PDB entry 6MKZ | X-ray diffraction, 2.65 A resolution | chains B and C of the 4 polymer chains in the assembly

== Chain B ==
Name: Tumor necrosis factor receptor superfamily member 9
From: Mus musculus
UniProt: P20334 (TNR9_MOUSE); residue numbers follow UniProt; this construct covers 24-160
Sequence (139 residues; row label = number of the first residue in the row):
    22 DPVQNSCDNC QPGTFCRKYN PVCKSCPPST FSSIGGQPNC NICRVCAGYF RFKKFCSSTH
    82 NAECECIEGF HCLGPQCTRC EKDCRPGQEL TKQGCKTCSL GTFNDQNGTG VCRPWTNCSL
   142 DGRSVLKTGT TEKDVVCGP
Disordered / not traced: 137-150, 156-160
Sequence notes: expression tag (22-23)
UniProt features mapped onto this chain:
  - glycosylation (N-linked (GlcNAc...) asparagine): Asn128, Asn138
Disulfide bonds: Cys28-Cys37, Cys31-Cys44, Cys47-Cys61, Cys64-Cys77, Cys67-Cys85, Cys87-Cys101, Cys93-Cys98, Cys105-Cys116, Cys119-Cys133
From the paper describing this entry:
  - mutagenesis - S50A, N60A, Y70A: unchanged binding to Tumor necrosis factor ligand superfamily member 9 (chain C)

== Chain C ==
Name: Tumor necrosis factor ligand superfamily member 9
From: Mus musculus
UniProt: P41274 (TNFL9_MOUSE); numbering as in UniProt (aligned over 139-309)
Sequence (171 residues; numbered 139 to 309; the number before each row is that of its first residue):
   139 NTTQQGSPVF AKLLAKNQAS LCNTTLNWHS QDGAGSSYLS QGLRYEEDKK ELVVDSPGLY
   199 YVFLELKLSP TFTNTGHKVQ GWVSLVLQAK PQVDDFDNLA LTVELFPCSM ENKLVDRSWS
   259 QLLLLKAGHR LSVGLRAYLH GAQDAYRDWE LSYPNTTSFG LFLVKPDNPW E
Disordered / not traced: 139-144, 212-214, 307-309
UniProt features mapped onto this chain:
  - glycosylation (N-linked (GlcNAc...) asparagine): Asn139, Asn161, Asn293
Glycans and other covalent adducts: glycan linked to Asn161
From the paper describing this entry:
  - specificity-determining residues: Tyr291 (proposed by the authors, not directly observed)
  - post-translational modification sites: Asn293 (proposed by the authors, not directly observed)

== Chain B / chain C interface ==
Residue-residue contacts - 48 pairs, chain B then chain C:
  Phe36(B) - Asp170(C)
  Phe36(B) - Gly171(C)
  Arg38(B) - Asp170(C)  salt bridge
  Arg38(B) - Gly171(C)
  Lys45(B) - Asp170(C)  salt bridge
  Pro48(B) - Gln169(C)
  Pro48(B) - Asp170(C)
  Pro48(B) - Gly171(C)
  Pro48(B) - Ala172(C)
  Pro49(B) - Lys154(C)
  Pro49(B) - His167(C)
  Pro49(B) - Gln169(C)
  Ser50(B) - Lys154(C)
  Ser50(B) - Asn155(C)  hydrogen bond
  Ser50(B) - His167(C)
  Thr51(B) - His167(C)
  Thr51(B) - Ala172(C)
  Asn60(B) - Gly171(C)
  Asn60(B) - Gly173(C)  hydrogen bond (side chain-backbone)
  Cys61(B) - Gly171(C)  hydrogen bond (backbone-backbone)
  Cys61(B) - Gly173(C)  hydrogen bond (backbone-backbone)
  Ile63(B) - Leu152(C)  hydrophobic
  Ile63(B) - His167(C)
  Ile63(B) - Ala172(C)
  Ile63(B) - Gly173(C)
  Ile63(B) - Tyr291(C)  hydrogen bond (backbone-side chain)
  Cys64(B) - Tyr291(C)
  Arg65(B) - Tyr291(C)
  Val66(B) - Asn155(C)
  Gly69(B) - Arg285(C)
  Tyr70(B) - Thr209(C)
  Tyr70(B) - Phe210(C)
  Tyr70(B) - Asp282(C)
  Tyr70(B) - Arg285(C)
  Tyr70(B) - Asp286(C)  hydrogen bond
  Phe71(B) - Thr209(C)
  Phe71(B) - Glu288(C)
  Asn82(B) - Tyr291(C)  hydrogen bond
  Ile88(B) - Arg285(C)
  Phe91(B) - Phe210(C)  hydrophobic
  Leu94(B) - Thr211(C)
  Arg100(B) - Pro208(C)  hydrogen bond (side chain-backbone)
  Arg100(B) - Thr209(C)
  Cys101(B) - Thr209(C)  hydrogen bond (backbone-backbone)
  Cys101(B) - Phe210(C)
  Cys101(B) - Thr211(C)
  Glu102(B) - Thr211(C)
  Lys103(B) - Phe210(C)
Also at the interface, not in a pair above, chain B (27 interface residues in all): Phe52, Ala68, Thr99
Also at the interface, not in a pair above, chain C (24 interface residues in all): Gln156, Ala157, Ser158, Ser174, Lys251, Thr294
From the paper, about this interface:
  - pairs named by the authors: Phe36(B)-Gly171(C), Ser50(B)-Asn155(C), Tyr70(B)-Phe210(C) (pi stacking), Asn82(B)-Tyr291(C) (hydrogen bond), Phe91(B)-Phe210(C) (pi stacking), Asp286(C)-Tyr70(B) (hydrogen bond)
  - interface residues, chain B: Arg100(B)
  - interface residues, chain C: Pro208(C), Thr211(C)

== Summary ==
Chain B and chain C form an interface of 27 and 24 residues respectively, with 9 hydrogen bonds and 2 salt
bridges. Polar pairs include Arg38(B)-Asp170(C), Lys45(B)-Asp170(C) and Ser50(B)-Asn155(C). The paper
describes contacts between Phe36(B) and Gly171(C) and Ser50(B) and Asn155(C); pi stacking between Tyr70(B) and
Phe210(C) and Phe91(B) and Phe210(C); hydrogen bonds between Asn82(B) and Tyr291(C) and Asp286(C) and
Tyr70(B). From the paper: S50A, N60A and Y70A of chain B leave binding to Tumor necrosis factor ligand
superfamily member 9 (chain C) unchanged; interface residues Arg100(B) and Pro208(C) among others.
Here chain B is Tumor necrosis factor receptor superfamily member 9 and chain C is Tumor necrosis factor
ligand superfamily member 9, both from Mus musculus. Entry 6MKZ (Crystal structure of murine 4-1BB/4-1BBL
complex) was determined by X-ray diffraction, deposited together with 6MKB.
